PDB entry 8WF6 | X-ray diffraction, 2.47 A resolution | chains A and B of the 4 polymer chains in the assembly

== Chain A (and B) ==
Molecule: 14-3-3 protein zeta/delta
Organism: Homo sapiens
Notes: chain B of this document is another copy of the same molecule, construct and numbering; everything in this record applies to it too
UniProtKB: P63104 (1433Z_HUMAN); residues 1-245 here = UniProt positions 1-245
Sequence (246 residues; numbered 0 to 245; the number before each row is that of its first residue; numbering starts at 0):
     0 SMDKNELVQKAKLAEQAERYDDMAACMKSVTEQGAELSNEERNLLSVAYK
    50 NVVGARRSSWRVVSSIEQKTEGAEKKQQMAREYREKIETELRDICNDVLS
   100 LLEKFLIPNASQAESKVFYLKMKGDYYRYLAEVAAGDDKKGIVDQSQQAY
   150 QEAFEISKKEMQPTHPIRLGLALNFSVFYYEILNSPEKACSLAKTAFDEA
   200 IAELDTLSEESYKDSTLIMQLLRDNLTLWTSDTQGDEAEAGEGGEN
Unresolved in the structure: 0, 70-72, 204-209, 231-245 (chain B: 0, 70-72, 206, 233-245)
Construct notes: expression tag (0)

== Chain A / chain B interface ==
Pairs across the interface (30; chain A residue first):
  Glu-5(A) / Met-78(B)
  Gln-8(A) / Met-78(B)
  Lys-9(A) / Met-78(B)
  Leu-12(A) / Ile-65(B)  hydrophobic
  Leu-12(A) / Met-78(B)
  Leu-12(A) / Ala-79(B)  hydrophobic
  Ala-13(A) / Tyr-82(B)
  Gln-15(A) / Val-61(B)
  Ala-16(A) / Ser-58(B)  hydrogen bond (backbone-side chain)
  Ala-16(A) / Val-62(B)  hydrophobic
  Arg-18(A) / Ser-58(B)
  Arg-18(A) / Tyr-82(B)  hydrogen bond
  Arg-18(A) / Ile-86(B)
  Arg-18(A) / Glu-89(B)  salt bridge
  Asp-21(A) / Tyr-82(B)  hydrogen bond
  Ser-58(A) / Ala-16(B)  hydrogen bond (side chain-backbone)
  Ser-58(A) / Arg-18(B)
  Val-61(A) / Gln-15(B)
  Val-61(A) / Ala-16(B)
  Val-62(A) / Ala-16(B)  hydrophobic
  Ile-65(A) / Leu-12(B)  hydrophobic
  Ile-65(A) / Gln-15(B)
  Met-78(A) / Gln-8(B)
  Ala-79(A) / Leu-12(B)
  Tyr-82(A) / Ala-13(B)
  Tyr-82(A) / Arg-18(B)  hydrogen bond
  Tyr-82(A) / Asp-21(B)  hydrogen bond
  Lys-85(A) / Asp-21(B)  salt bridge
  Ile-86(A) / Arg-18(B)
  Glu-89(A) / Arg-18(B)  salt bridge
Other interface residues (no listed pair), chain A (20 interface residues in all): Arg-55
Other interface residues (no listed pair), chain B (19 interface residues in all): Glu-5, Arg-55, Lys-85

== Overview ==
Chain A and chain B form an interface of 20 and 19 residues respectively, with 6 hydrogen bonds and 3 salt
bridges. Among the polar pairs are Arg-18(A)/Glu-89(B), Lys-85(A)/Asp-21(B) and Ala-16(A)/Ser-58(B).
Chain A and chain B are both 14-3-3 protein zeta/delta (Homo sapiens); the structure, 14-3-3 zeta complexed
with S559 phosphorylated peptide derived from GPIb alpha cytoplasmic domain, was determined by X-ray
diffraction.
